PDB entry 6YSF | electron microscopy, 3.40 A resolution | chains F and G of the 7 polymer chains in the assembly

# Chain F (and G)
Protein: Chemotaxis MotA protein
From: Clostridium sporogenes
Notes: chain G of this document is another copy of the same molecule, construct and numbering; everything in this record applies to it too
UniProt: A0A2X3BQ48 (A0A2X3BQ48_CLOSG); numbering as in UniProt (aligned over 1-270)
Chain sequence (270 residues; numbered 1 to 270; the number before each row is that of its first residue):
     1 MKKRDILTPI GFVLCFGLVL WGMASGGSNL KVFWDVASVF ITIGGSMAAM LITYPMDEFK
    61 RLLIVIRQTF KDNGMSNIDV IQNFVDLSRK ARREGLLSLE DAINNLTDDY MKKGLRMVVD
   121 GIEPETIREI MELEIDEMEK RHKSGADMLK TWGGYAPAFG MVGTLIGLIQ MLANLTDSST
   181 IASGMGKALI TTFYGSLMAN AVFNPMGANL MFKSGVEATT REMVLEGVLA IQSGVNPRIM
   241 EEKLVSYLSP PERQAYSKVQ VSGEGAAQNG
Disordered / not traced: 1-2, 260-270 (chain G: 1-7, 260-270)

# Chain F / chain G interface
Residue-residue contacts (46; chain F residue first):
  L7(F) - L51(G)  hydrophobic
  L7(F) - Y54(G)
  L7(F) - P55(G)
  L7(F) - M56(G)
  T8(F) - I52(G)
  G11(F) - A48(G)
  G11(F) - L51(G)
  G11(F) - I52(G)
  F12(F) - I52(G)  hydrophobic
  C15(F) - A48(G)
  C15(F) - F159(G)  hydrophobic
  L18(F) - G44(G)
  G22(F) - I166(G)
  G22(F) - Q170(G)  hydrogen bond (backbone-side chain)
  M23(F) - I166(G)  hydrophobic
  M23(F) - Q170(G)  hydrogen bond (backbone-side chain)
  G26(F) - Q170(G)
  V32(F) - I169(G)
  F33(F) - I166(G)
  F33(F) - I169(G)  hydrophobic
  F33(F) - Q170(G)
  M185(F) - L172(G)  hydrophobic
  L189(F) - L165(G)  hydrophobic
  L189(F) - L168(G)  hydrophobic
  L189(F) - I169(G)  hydrophobic
  F193(F) - L165(G)  hydrophobic
  F193(F) - I166(G)  hydrophobic
  F193(F) - I169(G)  hydrophobic
  S196(F) - V162(G)
  S196(F) - L165(G)
  N200(F) - A49(G)
  N200(F) - Y155(G)
  N200(F) - A158(G)
  N200(F) - F159(G)
  A201(F) - I52(G)
  P205(F) - A49(G)
  P205(F) - I52(G)  hydrophobic
  P205(F) - T53(G)
  P205(F) - Y155(G)
  A208(F) - T53(G)
  N209(F) - I52(G)  hydrogen bond (side chain-backbone)
  N209(F) - T53(G)
  F212(F) - T53(G)
  F212(F) - Y54(G)  hydrophobic
  F212(F) - P55(G)
  S249(F) - D57(G)  hydrogen bond
Other interface residues (no listed pair), chain F (36 interface residues in all): D5, I10, L14, V19, W21, A24, S25, G186, I190, T192, L197, N204, M206, E252
Other interface residues (no listed pair), chain G (25 interface residues in all): A37, F40, I41, G45, N174

# Overview
The interface between chain F and chain G involves 36 residues on one side and 25 on the other; the contacts
include 4 hydrogen bonds. Polar contacts include G22(F)-Q170(G), M23(F)-Q170(G) and N209(F)-I52(G).
Both chains are Chemotaxis MotA protein (Clostridium sporogenes). Entry 6YSF (Structure of the flagellar MotAB
stator complex from Clostridium sporogenes) was determined by electron microscopy (same publication as 6YSL).
